Entry 5A72 (X-ray diffraction, 2.60 A resolution); this record covers chains A and C of the 4 polymer chains in the assembly.

# Chain A
Protein: DNA endonuclease I-cvui
Source organism: Chlorella vulgaris
Notes: EC 3.1.-.-
UniProt: P56347 (DNE1_CHLVU); residues 3-162 here correspond to UniProt positions 2-161 (UniProt number = residue number - 1)
Amino-acid sequence (172 residues; each row starts with the number of its first residue):
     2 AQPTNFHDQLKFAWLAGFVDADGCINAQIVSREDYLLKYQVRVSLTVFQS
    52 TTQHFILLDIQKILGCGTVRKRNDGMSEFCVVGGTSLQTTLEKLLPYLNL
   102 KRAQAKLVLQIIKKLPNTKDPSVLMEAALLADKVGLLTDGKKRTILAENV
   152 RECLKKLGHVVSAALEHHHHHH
Disordered / not traced: 2-5, 163-173
Construct notes: expression tag (2, 163-173); conflict Gln-54 (Arg53 in P56347), Asn-100 (Gln99 in P56347)
Bound ions: Ca2+ site 1: Ala-22 (shared with 1 residue of chain B; DG515(C) of chain C; 1 residue of chain D); Ca2+ site 2: Asp-23 (shared with 1 residue of chain B; DC514(C) of chain C; 1 residue of chain D)
What the authors report for this chain:
  - binding site for the 24-nt DNA strand (chain C): Gln-29, Arg-43
  - binding site for the 24-nt DNA strand: Arg-33, Arg-73
  - specificity-determining residues: Arg-33
  - Ca2+ coordination: Asp-23
  - catalytic residues: Arg-73, Lys-102 (proposed by the authors, not directly observed)

# Chain C
Molecule: 24-nt DNA strand
Sequence (24 nucleotides; each row starts with the number of its first residue):
   501 TCAGAACGTCGTACGACGTTCTGA
Bound ions: Ca2+ site 1: DC514 (shared with Asp-23(A) of chain A; 1 residue of chain B; 1 residue of chain D); Ca2+ site 2: DG515 (shared with Ala-22(A) of chain A; 1 residue of chain B; 1 residue of chain D)

# Interface between chain A and chain C
Residue-residue contacts (34; chain A residue first):
  Ala-22(A) with DG515(C), phosphate contact
  Asp-23(A) with DC514(C), phosphate contact; DG515(C), phosphate contact
  Gly-24(A) with DG515(C), sugar contact; DA516(C), phosphate contact
  Cys-25(A) with DG515(C), sugar contact; DA516(C), phosphate contact
  Asn-27(A) with DA516(C), sugar contact; DC517(C), hydrogen bond to the phosphate
  Gln-29(A) with DG518(C), base contact
  Arg-33(A) with DT520(C), base contact
  Arg-43(A) with DT519(C), hydrogen bond to the base
  Phe-49(A) with DC514(C), phosphate contact; DG515(C), base contact; DA516(C), base contact
  Gln-50(A) with DC514(C), hydrogen bond to the phosphate
  Ser-51(A) with DC514(C), hydrogen bond to the phosphate
  Arg-73(A) with DC514(C), base contact; DG515(C), hydrogen bond to the base; DA516(C), base contact
  Met-77(A) with DA513(C), sugar contact; DC514(C), sugar contact
  Glu-79(A) with DA516(C), hydrogen bond to the base
  Thr-139(A) with DA516(C), phosphate contact; DC517(C), hydrogen bond to the phosphate
  Asp-140(A) with DA516(C), hydrogen bond to the phosphate
  Gly-141(A) with DA516(C), phosphate contact; DC517(C), phosphate contact
  Lys-143(A) with DA516(C), base contact; DC517(C), base contact
  Arg-144(A) with DC517(C), salt bridge to the phosphate; DG518(C), phosphate contact
  Thr-145(A) with DG518(C), hydrogen bond to the phosphate
  Ile-146(A) with DG518(C), hydrogen bond to the phosphate
Other interface residues (no listed pair), chain A (28 interface residues in all): Ile-30, Val-31, Ser-32, Arg-71, Asp-75, Lys-102, Gly-136
Other interface residues (no listed pair), chain C (9 interface residues in all): DC521

# Summary
28 residues of chain A face 9 of chain C across their interface; the contacts include 10 hydrogen bonds and 1
salt bridge. Among the polar pairs are Arg-43(A)/DT519(C), Arg-73(A)/DG515(C) and Glu-79(A)/DA516(C). From the
paper: catalytic residues Arg-73(A) and Lys-102(A); a binding site for the 24-nt DNA strand (chain C) at
Gln-29(A) and Arg-43(A).
Here chain A is DNA endonuclease I-cvui (Chlorella vulgaris) and chain C is a 24-nt DNA strand. Entry 5A72
(Crystal structure of the homing endonuclease I-CvuI in complex with its target (Sro1.3) in the presence ...)
was determined by X-ray diffraction together with 5A74, 5A77 and 5A78 from the same study.
